PDB entry 5W1T | X-ray diffraction, 4.50 A resolution (low resolution: residue-level contacts below are approximate; hydrogen-bond / salt-bridge calls are withheld) | chains C and E of the 7 polymer chains in the assembly

== Chain C ==
Molecule: DNA-directed RNA polymerase subunit beta
From: Escherichia coli (strain K12)
Notes: EC 2.7.7.6
Reference sequence: P0A8V2 (RPOB_ECOLI); numbering as in UniProt (aligned over 1-1342)
Amino-acid sequence (1342 residues; each row starts with the number of its first residue):
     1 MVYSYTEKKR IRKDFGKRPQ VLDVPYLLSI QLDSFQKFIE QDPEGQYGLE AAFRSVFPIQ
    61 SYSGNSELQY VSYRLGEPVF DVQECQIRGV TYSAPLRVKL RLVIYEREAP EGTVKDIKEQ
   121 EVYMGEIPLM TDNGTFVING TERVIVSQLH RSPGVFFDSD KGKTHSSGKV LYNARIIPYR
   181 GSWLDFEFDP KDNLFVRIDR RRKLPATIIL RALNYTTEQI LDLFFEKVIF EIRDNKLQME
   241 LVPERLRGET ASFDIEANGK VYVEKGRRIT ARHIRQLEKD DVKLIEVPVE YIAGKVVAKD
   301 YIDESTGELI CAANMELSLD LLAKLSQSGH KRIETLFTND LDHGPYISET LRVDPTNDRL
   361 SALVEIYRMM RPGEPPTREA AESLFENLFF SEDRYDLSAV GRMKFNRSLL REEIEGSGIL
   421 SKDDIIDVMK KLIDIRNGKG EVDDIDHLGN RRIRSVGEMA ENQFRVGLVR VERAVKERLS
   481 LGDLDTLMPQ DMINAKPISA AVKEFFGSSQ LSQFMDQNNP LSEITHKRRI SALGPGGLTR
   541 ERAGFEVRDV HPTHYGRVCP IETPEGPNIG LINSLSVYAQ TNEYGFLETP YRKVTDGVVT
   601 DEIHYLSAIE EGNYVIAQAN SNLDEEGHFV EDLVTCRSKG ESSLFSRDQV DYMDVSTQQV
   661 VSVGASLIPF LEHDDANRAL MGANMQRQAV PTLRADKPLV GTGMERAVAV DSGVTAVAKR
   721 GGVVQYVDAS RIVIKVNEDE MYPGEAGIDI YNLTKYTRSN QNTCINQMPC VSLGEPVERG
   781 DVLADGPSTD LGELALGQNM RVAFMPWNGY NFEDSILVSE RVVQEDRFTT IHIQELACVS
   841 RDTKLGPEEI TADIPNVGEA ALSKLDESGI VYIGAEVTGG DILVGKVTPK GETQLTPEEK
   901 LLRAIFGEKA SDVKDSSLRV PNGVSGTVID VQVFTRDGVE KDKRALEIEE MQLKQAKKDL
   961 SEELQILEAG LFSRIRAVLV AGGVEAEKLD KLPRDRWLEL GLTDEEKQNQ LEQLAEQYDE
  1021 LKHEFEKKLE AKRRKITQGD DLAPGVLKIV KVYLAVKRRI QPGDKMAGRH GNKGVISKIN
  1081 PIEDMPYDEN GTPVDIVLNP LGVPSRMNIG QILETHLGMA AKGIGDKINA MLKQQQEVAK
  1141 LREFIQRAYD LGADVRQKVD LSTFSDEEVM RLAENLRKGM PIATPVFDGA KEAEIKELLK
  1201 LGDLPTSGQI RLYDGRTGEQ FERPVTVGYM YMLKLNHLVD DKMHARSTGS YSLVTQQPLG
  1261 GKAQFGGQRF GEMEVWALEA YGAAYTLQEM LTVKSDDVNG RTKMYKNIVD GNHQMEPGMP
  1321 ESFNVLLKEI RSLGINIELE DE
Disordered / not traced: 1-2
UniProt features mapped onto this chain:
  - modified residue (N6-acetyllysine): K1022, K1200
  - mutagenesis: I561 (I561S: Resistant to antibiotics salinamide A and B), I569 (I569S: Resistant to antibiotics salinamide A and B), A665 (A665E: Resistant to antibiotics salinamide A and B), D675 (D675A/G: Resistant to antibiotics salinamide A and B), N677 (N677H/K: Resistant to antibiotics salinamide A and B), L680 (L680M: Resistant to antibiotics salinamide A and B), E813 (E813K: Disrupts the enzyme's active center)

== Chain E ==
Molecule: RpoZ
From: Escherichia coli (strain K12)
Reference sequence: P0A800 (RPOZ_ECOLI); residue numbers follow UniProt; this construct covers 1-91
Amino-acid sequence (91 residues; row label = number of the first residue in the row):
     1 MARVTVQDAV EKIGNRFDLV LVAARRARQM QVGGKDPLVP EENDKTTVIA LREIEEGLIN
    61 NQILDVRERQ EQQEQEAAEL QAVTAIAEGR R
Disordered / not traced: 1, 91

== Interface between chain C and chain E ==
Contacting residue pairs (8; chain C residue first):
  G1282(C) - F17(E)
  Y1285(C) - L21(E)
  G1311(C) - Q31(E)
  N1312(C) - Q31(E)
  N1312(C) - V32(E)
  H1313(C) - R28(E)
  H1313(C) - Q31(E)
  Q1314(C) - R28(E)

== Summary ==
6 residues of chain C and 5 residues of chain E are in contact. UniProt lists 7 mutagenesis sites on chain C.
Chain C is DNA-directed RNA polymerase subunit beta and chain E is RpoZ, both from Escherichia coli (strain
K12); the structure, X-ray crystal structure of Escherichia coli RNA polymerase and DksA complex, was
determined by X-ray diffraction together with 5VSW and 5W1S from the same study.
